PDB entry 1PWC | X-ray diffraction, 1.10 A resolution | chain A

[Chain A]
Protein: D-alanyl-D-alanine carboxypeptidase
Source organism: Streptomyces sp
Notes: EC 3.4.16.4; fragment: dd-peptidase
UniProt: P15555 (DAC_STRSR); residues 1-349 here correspond to UniProt positions 32-380 (UniProt number = residue number + 31)
Amino-acid sequence (349 residues; row label = number of the first residue in the row):
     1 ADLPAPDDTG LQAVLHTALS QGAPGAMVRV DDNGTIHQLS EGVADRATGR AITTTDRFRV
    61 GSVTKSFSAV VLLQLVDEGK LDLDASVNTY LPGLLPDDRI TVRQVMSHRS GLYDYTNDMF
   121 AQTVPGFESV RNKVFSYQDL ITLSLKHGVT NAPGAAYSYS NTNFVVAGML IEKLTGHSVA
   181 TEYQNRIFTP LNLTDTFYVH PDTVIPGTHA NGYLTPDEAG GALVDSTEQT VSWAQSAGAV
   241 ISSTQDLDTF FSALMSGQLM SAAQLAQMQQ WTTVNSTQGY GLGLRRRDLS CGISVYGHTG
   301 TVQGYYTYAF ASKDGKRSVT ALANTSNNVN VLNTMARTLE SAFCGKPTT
Disordered / not traced: 1-2, 348-349
Disulfide bonds: C291-C344
Covalent attachments: open form - penicillin g (PNM) linked to S62
Small-molecule neighbours: open form - penicillin g (PNM): G61, K65, T116, F120, Y159, N161, W233, R285, H298, T299, G300, T301
UniProt features mapped onto this chain:
  - active site: S62 (Acyl-ester intermediate)
  - binding site (substrate): F120 to T123, Y159 to N161, R285, T299 to T301, S326, N327

[In short]
Open form - penicillin g is covalently linked to S62. UniProt lists active-site residue S62 and 13
substrate-binding residues.
Chain A is D-alanyl-D-alanine carboxypeptidase (Streptomyces sp); the structure, penicilloyl acyl enzyme
complex of the Streptomyces R61 DD-peptidase with penicillin G, was determined by X-ray diffraction (same
publication as 1PW1, 1PW8, 1PWD and 1PWG).
